PDB entry 7VZG | electron microscopy, 2.61 A resolution | chains C and c of the 14 polymer chains in the assembly

[Chain C]
Protein: Cytochrome c, mono-and diheme variants
Organism: Chloracidobacterium thermophilum
UniProt: G2LDR4 (G2LDR4_CHLTF); residue numbers follow UniProt; this construct covers 15-218
Sequence (204 residues; numbered 15 to 218; the number before each row is that of its first residue):
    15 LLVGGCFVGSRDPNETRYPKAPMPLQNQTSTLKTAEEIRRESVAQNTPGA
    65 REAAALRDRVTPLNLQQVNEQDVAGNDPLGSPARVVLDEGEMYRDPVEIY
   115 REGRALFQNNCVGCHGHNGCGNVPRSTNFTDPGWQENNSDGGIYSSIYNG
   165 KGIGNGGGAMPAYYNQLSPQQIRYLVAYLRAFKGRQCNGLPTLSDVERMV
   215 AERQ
Unresolved in the structure: 15-17, 50-57
Glycans and other covalent adducts: heme c (HEC) linked to Cys125
Ion coordination: heme c Fe near His129 (its only coordinating residue here)
Residues lining bound ligands:
  - chlorophyll a (CLA): Gly18, Gly19, Cys20, Phe21, Val22
  - heme c (HEC), molecule 1: Asn124, Cys128, His129, Val137, Pro138, Arg139, Ser140, Thr141, Phe143, Trp148, Asn152, Ile157, Ser160, Ile161, Lys165, Ala173, Met174, Pro175, Tyr177, Leu181, Leu189, Leu193
  - heme c (HEC), molecule 2: Asn151, Asn152, Ser153, Gly156, Lys165
Reported in the primary citation:
  - post-translational modification sites: Cys20

[Chain c]
Protein: Cytochrome c domain-containing protein
Organism: Chloracidobacterium thermophilum
UniProt: G2LDR3 (G2LDR3_CHLTF); residues 16-160 here = UniProt positions 16-160
Sequence (145 residues; each row starts with the number of its first residue):
    16 VMATGCFVGARNASEPRLGSSSIAASRTAPAYLREAQVLYEGSTDGLPKD
    66 TPADEIAHYKAMLAELQTRNYAACAGCHQVNGGGNKAINATNFQDAGWQA
   116 NNSSPGMVTSIVNGKGKVMPAYKDKLTLQQINYLVEYIRRFEKKR
Glycans and other covalent adducts: heme c (HEC) linked to Cys89, Cys92
Ion coordination: heme c Fe: His93, Met134
Residues lining bound ligands:
  - chlorophyll a (CLA): Met17, Ala18, Cys21, Phe22, Val23
  - heme c (HEC), molecule 1: Tyr86, Ala87, Ala88, His93, Ile103, Asn104, Ala105, Thr106, Phe108, Trp113, Asn117, Met122, Ser125, Ile126, Lys130, Gly131, Val133, Met134, Pro135, Tyr137, Leu149, Ile153
  - heme c (HEC), molecule 2: Asn116, Asn117, Ser118, Gly121, Lys130
  - lycopene (LYC): Val16, Met17, Ala18
Reported in the primary citation:
  - post-translational modification sites: Cys21

[How chain C and chain c interact]
Residue-residue contacts (33; chain C residue first):
  Pro96(C) with Lys132(c), hydrogen bond (backbone-side chain)
  Ala97(C) with Lys132(c), hydrogen bond (backbone-side chain)
  Arg98(C) with Lys132(c)
  Val99(C) with Lys132(c), hydrogen bond (backbone-side chain)
  Arg139(C) with Gln114(c); Ala115(c), hydrogen bond (side chain-backbone); Asn117(c), hydrogen bond (side chain-backbone); Ser118(c)
  Thr141(C) with Asn116(c), hydrogen bond (side chain-backbone)
  Asn142(C) with Asn116(c)
  Asp145(C) with Gly112(c); Asn116(c), hydrogen bond
  Gly147(C) with Asp110(c); Trp113(c)
  Trp148(C) with Asn116(c)
  Glu150(C) with Lys101(c)
  Asn151(C) with Thr106(c); Asn107(c), hydrogen bond (side chain-backbone); Asp110(c), hydrogen bond
  Asn152(C) with Lys130(c), hydrogen bond
  Ser153(C) with Asn104(c)
  Gly155(C) with Gly131(c)
  Gly156(C) with Lys130(c); Gly131(c)
  Ser159(C) with Lys130(c); Gly131(c), hydrogen bond (side chain-backbone)
  Ser160(C) with Lys130(c)
  Lys165(C) with Asn117(c), hydrogen bond; Gly121(c); Thr124(c)
  Gly166(C) with Gly121(c); Thr124(c), hydrogen bond (backbone-side chain)
  Ile167(C) with Thr124(c)
Other interface residues (no listed pair), chain C (23 interface residues in all): Leu101, Asn163
Other interface residues (no listed pair), chain c (21 interface residues in all): Pro120, Met122, Val123, Asn128

[Summary]
23 residues of chain C face 21 of chain c across their interface; the contacts include 13 hydrogen bonds.
Among the polar pairs are Pro96(C)-Lys132(c), Ala97(C)-Lys132(c) and Val99(C)-Lys132(c). Bound to chain C:
chlorophyll a and heme c. Bound to chain c: heme c, chlorophyll a and lycopene. The paper reports modification
sites Cys20(C) and Cys21(c).
Here chain C is Cytochrome c, mono-and diheme variants and chain c is Cytochrome c domain-containing protein,
both from Chloracidobacterium thermophilum. Entry 7VZG (Structure of the Acidobacteria homodimeric reaction
center bound with cytochrome c (the larger form)) was determined by electron microscopy, deposited together
with 7VZR.
